2QBP - chain A; structure by X-ray diffraction, 2.50 A resolution.

[Chain A]
Protein: Tyrosine-protein phosphatase non-receptor type 1
From: Homo sapiens
Notes: EC 3.1.3.48; fragment: Tyrosine-protein phosphatase domain, CATALYTIC DOMAIN
Reference sequence: P18031 (PTN1_HUMAN); residues 1-299 here = UniProt positions 1-299
Sequence (299 residues; numbered 1 to 299; the number before each row is that of its first residue):
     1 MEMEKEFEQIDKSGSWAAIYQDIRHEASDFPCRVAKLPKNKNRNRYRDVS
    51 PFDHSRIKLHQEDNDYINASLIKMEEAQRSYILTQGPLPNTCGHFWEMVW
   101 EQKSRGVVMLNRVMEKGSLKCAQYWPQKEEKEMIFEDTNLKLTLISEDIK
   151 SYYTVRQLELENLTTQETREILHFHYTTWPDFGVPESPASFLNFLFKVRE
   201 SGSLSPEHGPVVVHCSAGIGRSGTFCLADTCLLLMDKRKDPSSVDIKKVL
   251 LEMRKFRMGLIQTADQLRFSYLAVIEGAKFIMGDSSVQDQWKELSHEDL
Unresolved in the structure: 1, 299
Small-molecule neighbours: 527 (5-(3-{[1-(benzylsulfonyl)piperidin-4-yl]amino}phenyl)-4-bromo-3-(carboxymethoxy)thiophene-2-carboxylic acid): R24, A27, S28, D29, Y46, D48, V49, E115, K120, D181, F182, G183, C215, S216, A217, I219, G220, R221, R254, M258, G259, Q262, Q266
Curated features (UniProtKB/Swiss-Prot):
  - active site: C215 (Phosphocysteine intermediate)
  - binding site (substrate): D181, C215 to R221, Q262
  - modified residue: M1 (N-acetylmethionine), Y20 (Phosphotyrosine), S50 (Phosphoserine), Y66 (Phosphotyrosine), C215 (Cysteine persulfide), S242 (Phosphoserine), S243 (Phosphoserine)
  - cross-link: C215 to S216 (N,N-(cysteine-1,S-diyl)serine (Cys-Ser))
  - mutagenesis: S50 (S50A/D: No phosphorylation), D181 (D181A: Substrate-trapping mutant), C215 (C215S: Catalytically inactive mutant; abolishes sulfhydration)

[Summary]
Chain A binds compound 527. From UniProt: active-site residue C215, 9 substrate-binding residues and 3
mutagenesis sites.
Chain A is Tyrosine-protein phosphatase non-receptor type 1 (Homo sapiens); the structure, Crystal structure
of ptp1b-inhibitor complex, was determined by X-ray diffraction together with 2QBQ, 2QBR and 2QBS from the
same study.
